PDB entry 7KED | X-ray diffraction, 3.60 A resolution | chains B and T of the 13 polymer chains in the assembly

Chain B:
Molecule: DNA-directed RNA polymerase II subunit RPB2
From: Saccharomyces cerevisiae (strain ATCC 204508 / S288c)
Notes: EC 2.7.7.6
UniProt: P08518 (RPB2_YEAST); residues 1-1224 here = UniProt positions 1-1224
Amino-acid sequence (1224 residues; each row starts with the number of its first residue):
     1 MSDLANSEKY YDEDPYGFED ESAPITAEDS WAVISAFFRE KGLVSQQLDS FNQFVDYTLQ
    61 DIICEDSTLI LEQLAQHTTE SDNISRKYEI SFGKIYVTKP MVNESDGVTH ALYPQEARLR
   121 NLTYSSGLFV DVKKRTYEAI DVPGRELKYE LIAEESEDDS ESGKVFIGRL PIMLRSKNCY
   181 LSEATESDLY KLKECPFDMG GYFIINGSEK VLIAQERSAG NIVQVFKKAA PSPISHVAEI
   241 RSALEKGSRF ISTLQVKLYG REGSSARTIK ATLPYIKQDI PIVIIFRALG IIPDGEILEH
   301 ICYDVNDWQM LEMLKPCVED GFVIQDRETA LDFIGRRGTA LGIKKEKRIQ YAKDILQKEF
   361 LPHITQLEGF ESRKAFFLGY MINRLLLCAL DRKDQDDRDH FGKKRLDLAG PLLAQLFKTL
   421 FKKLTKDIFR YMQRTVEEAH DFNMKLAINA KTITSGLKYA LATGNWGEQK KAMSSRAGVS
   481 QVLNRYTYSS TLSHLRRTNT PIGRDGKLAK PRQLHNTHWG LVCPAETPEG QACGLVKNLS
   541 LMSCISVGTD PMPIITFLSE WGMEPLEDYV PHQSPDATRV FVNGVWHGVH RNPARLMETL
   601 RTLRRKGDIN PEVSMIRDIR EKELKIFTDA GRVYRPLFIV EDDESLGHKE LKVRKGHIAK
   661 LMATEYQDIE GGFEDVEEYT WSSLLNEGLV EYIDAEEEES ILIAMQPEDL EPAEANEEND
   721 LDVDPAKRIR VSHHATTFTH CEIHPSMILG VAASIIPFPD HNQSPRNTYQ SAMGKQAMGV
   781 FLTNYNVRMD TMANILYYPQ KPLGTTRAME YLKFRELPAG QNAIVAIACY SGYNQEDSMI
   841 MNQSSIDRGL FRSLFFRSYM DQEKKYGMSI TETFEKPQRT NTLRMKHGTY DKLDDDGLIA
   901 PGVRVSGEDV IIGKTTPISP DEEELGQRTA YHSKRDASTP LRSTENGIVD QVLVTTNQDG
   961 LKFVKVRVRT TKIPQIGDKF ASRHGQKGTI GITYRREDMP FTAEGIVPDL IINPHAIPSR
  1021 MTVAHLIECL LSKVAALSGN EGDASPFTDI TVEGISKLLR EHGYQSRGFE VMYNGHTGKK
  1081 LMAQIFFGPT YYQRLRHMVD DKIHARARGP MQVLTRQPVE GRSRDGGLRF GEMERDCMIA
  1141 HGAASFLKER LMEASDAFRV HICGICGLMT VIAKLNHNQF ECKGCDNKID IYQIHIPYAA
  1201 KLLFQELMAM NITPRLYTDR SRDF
Not modelled in the structure: 1-19, 76-85, 139-161, 338-344, 439-445, 503-508, 644-646, 669-675, 715-720, 920-929, 1222-1224
Bound ions: Zn2+: Cys1163, Cys1166, Cys1185

Chain T:
Molecule: Template strand DNA
Sequence (29 nucleotides; each row starts with the number of its first residue):
     1 CTACCGATAA GCAGACGXTC CTCTCGATG
Not modelled in the structure: 1-4, 29
Modified positions: WC7 (6-[2-deoxy-5-O-(trihydroxy-lambda~5~-phosphanyl)-beta-D-erythro-pentofuranosyl]thieno[2,3-c]pyridine-7(6H)-thione) at position 18

How chain B and chain T interact:
Residue-residue contacts (18; chain B residue first):
  Asn206(B) with DG26(T), phosphate contact
  Tyr459(B) with DA27(T), phosphate contact
  Ala462(B) with DG26(T), sugar contact
  Thr463(B) with DG26(T), phosphate contact
  Gln469(B) with DT28(T), phosphate contact
  Thr791(B) with DC25(T), phosphate contact
  Arg857(B) with DC23(T), hydrogen bond to the phosphate; DT24(T), salt bridge to the phosphate
  Arg942(B) with DT24(T), salt bridge to the phosphate
  Gly1121(B) with DT22(T), phosphate contact
  Arg1122(B) with DT22(T), hydrogen bond to the phosphate
  Ser1123(B) with DC23(T), hydrogen bond to the phosphate
  Leu1128(B) with DC21(T), sugar contact
  Arg1129(B) with DC20(T), salt bridge to the phosphate; DC21(T), hydrogen bond to the phosphate
  Gly1131(B) with DC20(T), phosphate contact
  Glu1132(B) with DC20(T), phosphate contact
  Met1133(B) with DT19(T), sugar contact
Other interface residues (no listed pair), chain B (22 interface residues in all): Ser208, Val482, Met792, Lys1102, His1104, Gly1127

Overview:
The interface between chain B and chain T involves 22 residues on one side and 10 on the other; the contacts
include 4 hydrogen bonds and 3 salt bridges. Polar pairs include Arg857(B)-DC23(T), Arg1122(B)-DT22(T) and
Ser1123(B)-DC23(T). Cys1163(B), Cys1166(B) and Cys1185(B) form the Zn2+ site.
Chain B is DNA-directed RNA polymerase II subunit RPB2 (Saccharomyces cerevisiae (strain ATCC 204508 / S288c))
and chain T is Template strand DNA; the structure, RNA polymerase II elongation complex with unnatural base
dTPT3, was determined by X-ray diffraction together with 7KEE and 7KEF from the same study.
